9D7K - chain S; structure by electron microscopy, 3.00 A resolution.

[Chain S]
Name: Alpha-1-antichymotrypsin
Source organism: Homo sapiens
Reference sequence: P01011 (AACT_HUMAN); residue numbers follow UniProt; this construct covers 1-423
Amino-acid sequence (423 residues; each row starts with the number of its first residue):
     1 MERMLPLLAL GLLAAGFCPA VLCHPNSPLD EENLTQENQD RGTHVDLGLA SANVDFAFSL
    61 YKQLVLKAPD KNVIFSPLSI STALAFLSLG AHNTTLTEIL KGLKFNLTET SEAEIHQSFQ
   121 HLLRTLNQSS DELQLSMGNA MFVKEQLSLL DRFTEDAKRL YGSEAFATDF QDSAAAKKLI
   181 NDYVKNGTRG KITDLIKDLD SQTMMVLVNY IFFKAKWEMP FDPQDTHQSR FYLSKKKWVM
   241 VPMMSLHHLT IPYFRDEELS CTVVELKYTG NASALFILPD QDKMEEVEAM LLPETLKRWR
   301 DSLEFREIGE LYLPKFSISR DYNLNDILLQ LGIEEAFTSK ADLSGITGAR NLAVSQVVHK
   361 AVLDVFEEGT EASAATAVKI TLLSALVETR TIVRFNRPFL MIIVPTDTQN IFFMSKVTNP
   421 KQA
Disordered / not traced: 1-47, 374-389, 423
Curated features (UniProtKB/Swiss-Prot):
  - DNA-binding region: Lys-235 to Lys-237
  - region: Gly-369 to Arg-394 (RCL), Thr-381 to Thr-389 (O-glycosylated at one site)
  - site: Leu-383, Ser-384 (Reactive bond)
  - glycosylation (N-linked (GlcNAc...) asparagine): Asn-33, Asn-93, Asn-106, Asn-127, Asn-186, Asn-271
  - natural variant: Leu-78 (L78P: In Bochum-1), Pro-252 (P252A: In Bonn-1), Met-401 (M401V: Found in patients with occlusive-cerebrovascular disease; uncertain significance)

[In short]
Curated annotation (UniProt) lists a DNA-binding region.
Chain S is Alpha-1-antichymotrypsin (Homo sapiens); the structure, Infectious B19V capsid, was determined by
electron microscopy (same publication as 9C4N, 9C27, 9C2T and 9C4F).
